PDB entry 7PFT | electron microscopy, 9.80 A resolution (very low resolution: no residue pairs are listed; an interface is given only as per-side residue counts) | chains E and I of the 29 polymer chains in the assembly

== Chain E ==
Protein: Histone H3.2
Source organism: Homo sapiens
Reference sequence: Q71DI3 (H32_HUMAN); residues 0-135 here correspond to UniProt positions 1-136 (UniProt number = residue number + 1)
Chain sequence (136 residues; each row starts with the number of its first residue; numbering starts at 0):
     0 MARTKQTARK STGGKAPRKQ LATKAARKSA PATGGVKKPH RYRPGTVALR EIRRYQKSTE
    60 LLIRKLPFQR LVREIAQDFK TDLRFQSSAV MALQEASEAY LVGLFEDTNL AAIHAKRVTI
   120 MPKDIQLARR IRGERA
Not modelled in the structure: 0-36, 134-135
Construct notes: engineered mutation Ala110 (Cys111 in Q71DI3)
Curated features (UniProtKB/Swiss-Prot):
  - modified residue: Arg2 (Asymmetric dimethylarginine), Thr3 (Phosphothreonine), Lys4 (Allysine), Gln5 (5-glutamyl dopamine), Thr6 (Phosphothreonine), Arg8 (Citrulline), Lys9 (N6,N6,N6-trimethyllysine), Ser10 (ADP-ribosylserine), Thr11 (Phosphothreonine), Lys14 (N6-(2-hydroxyisobutyryl)lysine), Arg17 (Asymmetric dimethylarginine), Lys18 (N6-(2-hydroxyisobutyryl)lysine), Lys23 (N6-(2-hydroxyisobutyryl)lysine), Arg26 (Citrulline), Lys27 (N6,N6,N6-trimethyllysine), Ser28 (ADP-ribosylserine), Lys36 (N6,N6,N6-trimethyllysine), Lys37 (N6-methyllysine), Tyr41 (Phosphotyrosine), Lys56 (N6,N6,N6-trimethyllysine) and 8 more in UniProt
  - lipidation: Lys18 (N6-decanoyllysine)

== Chain I ==
Molecule: 591-nt DNA strand
Source organism: synthetic construct
Sequence (591 nucleotides; numbered 16 to 606; the number before each row is that of its first residue):
    16 GGCCGCCACT GGCCACTGGA GAATCCCGGT GCCGAGGCCG CTCAATTGGT CGTAGACAGC
    76 TCTAGCACCG CTTAAACGCA CGTACGCGCT GTCCCCCGCG TTTTAACCGC CAAGGGGATT
   136 ACTCCCTAGT CTCCAGGCAC GTGTCACATA TATACATCCT GTGCATGTAA GTGCATGTAA
   196 GTGCATGTAA GTACTCTGGC CGCCACTGGC CGCCACTGGC CACTGGAGAA TCCCGGTGCC
   256 GAGGCCGCTC AATTGGTCGT AGACAGCTCT AGCACCGCTT AAACGCACGT ACGCGCTGTC
   316 CCCCGCGTTT TAACCGCCAA GGGGATTACT CCCTAGTCTC CAGGCACGTG TCACATATAT
   376 ACATCCTGTG CATGTAAGTG CATGTAAGTG CATGTAAGTA CTCTGGCCGC CACTGGCCGC
   436 CACTGGCCAC TGGAGAATCC CGGTGCCGAG GCCGCTCAAT TGGTCGTAGA CAGCTCTAGC
   496 ACCGCTTAAA CGCACGTACG CGCTGTCCCC CGCGTTTTAA CCGCCAAGGG GATTACTCCC
   556 TAGTCTCCAG GCACGTGTCA CATATATACA TCCTGTGCAT GTAAGTGCAT G

== How chain E and chain I interact ==
At this resolution (10 A) residue pairs are not listed: 20 residues of chain E and 15 of chain I lie at the interface.

== Overview ==
20 residues of chain E and 15 residues of chain I are in contact.
Here chain E is Histone H3.2 (Homo sapiens) and chain I is a 591-nt DNA strand (synthetic construct). Entry
7PFT (Trinucleosome of the 4x207 nucleosome array containing H1) was determined by electron microscopy (same
publication as 7PET, 7PEU, 7PEV, 7PEW, 7PEX, 7PEY and 16 further entries).
